Entry 7PEY (electron microscopy, 4.50 A resolution (low resolution: residue-level contacts below are approximate; hydrogen-bond / salt-bridge calls are withheld)); this record covers chains P and I of the 10 polymer chains in the assembly.

# Chain P
Molecule: Histone H4
From: Homo sapiens
Reference sequence: P62805 (H4_HUMAN); residues 0-102 here correspond to UniProt positions 1-103 (UniProt number = residue number + 1)
Sequence (103 residues; each row starts with the number of its first residue; numbering starts at 0):
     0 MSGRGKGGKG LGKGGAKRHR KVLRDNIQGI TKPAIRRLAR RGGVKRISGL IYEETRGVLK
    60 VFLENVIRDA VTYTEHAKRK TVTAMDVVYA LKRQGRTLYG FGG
Not modelled in the structure: 0-19
UniProt features mapped onto this chain:
  - DNA-binding region: Lys16 to Lys20
  - modified residue: Ser1 (N-acetylserine), Arg3 (Asymmetric dimethylarginine), Lys5 (N6-(2-hydroxyisobutyryl)lysine), Lys8 (N6-(2-hydroxyisobutyryl)lysine), Lys12 (N6-(2-hydroxyisobutyryl)lysine), Lys16 (N6-(2-hydroxyisobutyryl)lysine), Lys20 (N6,N6,N6-trimethyllysine), Lys31 (N6-(2-hydroxyisobutyryl)lysine), Lys44 (N6-(2-hydroxyisobutyryl)lysine), Ser47 (Phosphoserine), Tyr51 (Phosphotyrosine), Lys59 (N6-(2-hydroxyisobutyryl)lysine), Lys77 (N6-(2-hydroxyisobutyryl)lysine), Lys79 (N6-(2-hydroxyisobutyryl)lysine), Thr80 (Phosphothreonine), Tyr88 (Phosphotyrosine), Lys91 (N6-(2-hydroxyisobutyryl)lysine)
  - cross-link (Glycyl lysine isopeptide (Lys-Gly)): Lys12 (interchain with G-Cter in SUMO2), Lys20 (interchain with G-Cter in SUMO2), Lys31 (interchain with G-Cter in SUMO2), Lys59 (interchain with G-Cter in SUMO2), Lys79 (interchain with G-Cter in SUMO2), Lys91 (interchain with G-Cter in SUMO2)

# Chain I
Molecule: 171-nt DNA strand
From: synthetic construct
Sequence (171 nucleotides; row label = number of the first residue in the row):
   352 GAGCATCCGG ATCCCCTGGA GAATCCCGGT GCCGAGGCCG CTCAATTGGT CGTAGACAGC
   412 TCTAGCACCG CTTAAACGCA CGTACGCGCT GTCCCCCGCG TTTTAACCGC CAAGGGGATT
   472 ACTCCCTAGT CTCCAGGCAC GTGTCACATA TATACATCCT GTTCCAGTGC C

# How chain P and chain I interact
Contacting residue pairs (13; chain P residue first):
  Arg35(P) - DC448(I)
  Arg45(P) - DC446(I)
  Arg45(P) - DC447(I)
  Arg45(P) - DC448(I)
  Ile46(P) - DC447(I)
  Ile46(P) - DC448(I)
  Ser47(P) - DC447(I)
  Gly48(P) - DC447(I)
  Arg78(P) - DG468(I)
  Lys79(P) - DG467(I)
  Lys79(P) - DG468(I)
  Thr80(P) - DG467(I)
  Thr80(P) - DG468(I)
Interface residues without a listed pair, chain P (12 interface residues in all): Arg39, Leu49, Tyr51, Lys77
Interface residues without a listed pair, chain I (6 interface residues in all): DG449

# Overview
12 residues of chain P and 6 residues of chain I are in contact. UniProt lists a DNA-binding region on chain
P.
Here chain P is Histone H4 (Homo sapiens) and chain I is a 171-nt DNA strand (synthetic construct). Entry 7PEY
(Nucleosome 3 of the 4x177 nucleosome array containing H1) was determined by electron microscopy (same
publication as 7PET, 7PEU, 7PEV, 7PEW, 7PEX, 7PEZ and 16 further entries).
